Entry 7PFR (X-ray diffraction, 1.75 A resolution); this record covers chains A and B of the 3 polymer chains in the assembly.

# Chain A (and B)
Protein: Two-domain laccase
Organism: Streptomyces griseoflavus
Notes: EC 1.10.3.2; chain B of this document is another copy of the same molecule, construct and numbering; everything in this record applies to it too
UniProt: A0A0M4FJ81 (A0A0M4FJ81_9ACTN); residue numbers follow UniProt; this construct covers 40-322
Sequence (283 residues; row label = number of the first residue in the row):
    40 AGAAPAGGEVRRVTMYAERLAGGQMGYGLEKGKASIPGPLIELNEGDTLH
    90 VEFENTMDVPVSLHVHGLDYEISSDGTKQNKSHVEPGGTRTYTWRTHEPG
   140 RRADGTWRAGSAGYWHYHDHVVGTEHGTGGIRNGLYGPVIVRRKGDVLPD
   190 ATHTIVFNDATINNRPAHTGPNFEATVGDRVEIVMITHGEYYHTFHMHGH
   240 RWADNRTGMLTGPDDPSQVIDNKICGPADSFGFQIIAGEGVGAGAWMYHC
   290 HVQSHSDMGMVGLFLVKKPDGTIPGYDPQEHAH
Disordered / not traced: 318-322
Construct notes: engineered mutation Ala199 (Met in A0A0M4FJ81)
Bound ions: Cu ion site 1: His105, His157 (shared with His290(B) of chain B); Cu ion site 2: His159 (shared with His237(B), His288(B) of chain B); Cu ion site 3: His232, Cys289, His294; Cu ion site 4: His235 (shared with 1 residue of chain C); Cu ion site 5: His237, His288 (shared with 1 residue of chain C); Cu ion site 6: His290 (shared with 2 residues of chain C)
From the paper describing this entry:
  - mutagenesis - M199A: increased catalytic activity on ABTS
  - mutagenesis - M199A: increased catalytic activity on 2.6-DMP
  - mutagenesis - M199A: unchanged stability in response to incubation at 80  degC for 30 min
  - catalytic residues: His165

# Interface between chain A and chain B
Pairs across the interface - 81 pairs, chain A then chain B:
  His103(A) with His235(B), hydrogen bond; His237(B)
  His105(A) with His235(B); Asp260(B), salt bridge; Asn261(B); His290(B)
  Gly106(A) with Arg240(B), hydrogen bond (backbone-side chain); Asp260(B), hydrogen bond (backbone-side chain)
  Asp108(A) with Arg240(B), salt bridge; Gly279(B)
  Tyr109(A) with His237(B); Gly238(B), hydrogen bond (side chain-backbone); Val280(B); Trp285(B)
  Glu110(A) with Val280(B); Trp285(B)
  Ile111(A) with Ala282(B); Ala284(B); Trp285(B), hydrophobic
  Asp114(A) with His237(B), salt bridge
  Thr116(A) with His237(B); Met286(B)
  Gln118(A) with Leu302(B); Gly314(B); Tyr315(B)
  Asn119(A) with Ala284(B); Gly314(B)
  Arg141(A) with Ile275(B); Glu278(B), salt bridge
  Thr145(A) with Arg219(B)
  Trp146(A) with Leu249(B); Gly251(B); Pro252(B), hydrophobic
  Arg147(A) with Glu278(B), salt bridge; Gly279(B)
  Ala148(A) with Leu249(B), hydrophobic; Val258(B), hydrophobic
  Trp154(A) with Val258(B); Ile259(B), hydrophobic; Asp260(B)
  His157(A) with His290(B)
  His159(A) with His237(B), hydrogen bond; Met286(B); His288(B)
  Thr163(A) with Asp296(B), hydrogen bond
  His165(A) with Met286(B); His288(B); Gln292(B), hydrogen bond (backbone-side chain); Ser295(B); Asp296(B), salt bridge; Val300(B)
  Thr167(A) with Gln292(B), hydrogen bond; Asp296(B), hydrogen bond
  Ile170(A) with Gln292(B)
  Gly228(A) with Val291(B); Gln292(B), hydrogen bond (backbone-backbone)
  Glu229(A) with Tyr231(B), hydrogen bond (backbone-side chain); Val291(B); Gln292(B); Ser293(B), hydrogen bond
  Tyr230(A) with Tyr231(B), hydrogen bond (backbone-side chain)
  Tyr231(A) with Tyr231(B), hydrogen bond (backbone-side chain)
  Asn244(A) with Pro255(B)
  Arg245(A) with Pro255(B), hydrogen bond (backbone-backbone); Gln257(B)
  Thr250(A) with Pro255(B)
  Asp254(A) with Pro255(B)
  Cys264(A) with Ile263(B)
  Gly265(A) with Thr233(B); Ile263(B)
  Pro266(A) with Tyr231(B); Thr233(B), hydrogen bond (backbone-side chain); Asn261(B), hydrogen bond (backbone-side chain); His290(B); Val291(B), hydrophobic
  Ala267(A) with Asn261(B), hydrogen bond (backbone-side chain); His290(B)
  Asp268(A) with Asn261(B), hydrogen bond; Lys262(B); Ile263(B)
  Ser269(A) with Gln257(B), hydrogen bond (backbone-side chain)
Other interface residues (no listed pair), chain A (46 interface residues in all): Leu107, His136, Arg140, Asp143, Gly149, Gly166, Ser256, Ile263, Phe270
Other interface residues (no listed pair), chain B (42 interface residues in all): Val186, Ser256, Gly283, His294, Pro313

# In short
The interface between chain A and chain B involves 46 residues on one side and 42 on the other, with 20
hydrogen bonds and 6 salt bridges. Among the polar pairs are His105(A)-Asp260(B), Asp108(A)-Arg240(B) and
Asp114(A)-His237(B). From the paper: the catalytic residue His165(A); M199A of chain A increases catalytic
activity on ABTS.
Chain A and chain B are both Two-domain laccase (Streptomyces griseoflavus); the structure, Crystal Structure
of Two-Domain Laccase mutant M199A from Streptomyces griseoflavus, was determined by X-ray diffraction (same
publication as 7PEN, 7PES, 7PTM, 7PU0 and 7PUH).
